PDB entry 6KLH | electron microscopy, 3.70 A resolution | chains A and C of the 4 polymer chains in the assembly

== Chain A (and C) ==
Molecule: RNA-directed RNA polymerase L
Organism: Machupo virus
Notes: EC 2.7.7.48, 3.1.-.-; chain C of this document is another copy of the same molecule, construct and numbering; everything in this record applies to it too
UniProt: Q6IVU0 (Q6IVU0_MACHU); residue numbers follow UniProt; this construct covers 1-2209
Chain sequence (2209 residues; row label = number of the first residue in the row):
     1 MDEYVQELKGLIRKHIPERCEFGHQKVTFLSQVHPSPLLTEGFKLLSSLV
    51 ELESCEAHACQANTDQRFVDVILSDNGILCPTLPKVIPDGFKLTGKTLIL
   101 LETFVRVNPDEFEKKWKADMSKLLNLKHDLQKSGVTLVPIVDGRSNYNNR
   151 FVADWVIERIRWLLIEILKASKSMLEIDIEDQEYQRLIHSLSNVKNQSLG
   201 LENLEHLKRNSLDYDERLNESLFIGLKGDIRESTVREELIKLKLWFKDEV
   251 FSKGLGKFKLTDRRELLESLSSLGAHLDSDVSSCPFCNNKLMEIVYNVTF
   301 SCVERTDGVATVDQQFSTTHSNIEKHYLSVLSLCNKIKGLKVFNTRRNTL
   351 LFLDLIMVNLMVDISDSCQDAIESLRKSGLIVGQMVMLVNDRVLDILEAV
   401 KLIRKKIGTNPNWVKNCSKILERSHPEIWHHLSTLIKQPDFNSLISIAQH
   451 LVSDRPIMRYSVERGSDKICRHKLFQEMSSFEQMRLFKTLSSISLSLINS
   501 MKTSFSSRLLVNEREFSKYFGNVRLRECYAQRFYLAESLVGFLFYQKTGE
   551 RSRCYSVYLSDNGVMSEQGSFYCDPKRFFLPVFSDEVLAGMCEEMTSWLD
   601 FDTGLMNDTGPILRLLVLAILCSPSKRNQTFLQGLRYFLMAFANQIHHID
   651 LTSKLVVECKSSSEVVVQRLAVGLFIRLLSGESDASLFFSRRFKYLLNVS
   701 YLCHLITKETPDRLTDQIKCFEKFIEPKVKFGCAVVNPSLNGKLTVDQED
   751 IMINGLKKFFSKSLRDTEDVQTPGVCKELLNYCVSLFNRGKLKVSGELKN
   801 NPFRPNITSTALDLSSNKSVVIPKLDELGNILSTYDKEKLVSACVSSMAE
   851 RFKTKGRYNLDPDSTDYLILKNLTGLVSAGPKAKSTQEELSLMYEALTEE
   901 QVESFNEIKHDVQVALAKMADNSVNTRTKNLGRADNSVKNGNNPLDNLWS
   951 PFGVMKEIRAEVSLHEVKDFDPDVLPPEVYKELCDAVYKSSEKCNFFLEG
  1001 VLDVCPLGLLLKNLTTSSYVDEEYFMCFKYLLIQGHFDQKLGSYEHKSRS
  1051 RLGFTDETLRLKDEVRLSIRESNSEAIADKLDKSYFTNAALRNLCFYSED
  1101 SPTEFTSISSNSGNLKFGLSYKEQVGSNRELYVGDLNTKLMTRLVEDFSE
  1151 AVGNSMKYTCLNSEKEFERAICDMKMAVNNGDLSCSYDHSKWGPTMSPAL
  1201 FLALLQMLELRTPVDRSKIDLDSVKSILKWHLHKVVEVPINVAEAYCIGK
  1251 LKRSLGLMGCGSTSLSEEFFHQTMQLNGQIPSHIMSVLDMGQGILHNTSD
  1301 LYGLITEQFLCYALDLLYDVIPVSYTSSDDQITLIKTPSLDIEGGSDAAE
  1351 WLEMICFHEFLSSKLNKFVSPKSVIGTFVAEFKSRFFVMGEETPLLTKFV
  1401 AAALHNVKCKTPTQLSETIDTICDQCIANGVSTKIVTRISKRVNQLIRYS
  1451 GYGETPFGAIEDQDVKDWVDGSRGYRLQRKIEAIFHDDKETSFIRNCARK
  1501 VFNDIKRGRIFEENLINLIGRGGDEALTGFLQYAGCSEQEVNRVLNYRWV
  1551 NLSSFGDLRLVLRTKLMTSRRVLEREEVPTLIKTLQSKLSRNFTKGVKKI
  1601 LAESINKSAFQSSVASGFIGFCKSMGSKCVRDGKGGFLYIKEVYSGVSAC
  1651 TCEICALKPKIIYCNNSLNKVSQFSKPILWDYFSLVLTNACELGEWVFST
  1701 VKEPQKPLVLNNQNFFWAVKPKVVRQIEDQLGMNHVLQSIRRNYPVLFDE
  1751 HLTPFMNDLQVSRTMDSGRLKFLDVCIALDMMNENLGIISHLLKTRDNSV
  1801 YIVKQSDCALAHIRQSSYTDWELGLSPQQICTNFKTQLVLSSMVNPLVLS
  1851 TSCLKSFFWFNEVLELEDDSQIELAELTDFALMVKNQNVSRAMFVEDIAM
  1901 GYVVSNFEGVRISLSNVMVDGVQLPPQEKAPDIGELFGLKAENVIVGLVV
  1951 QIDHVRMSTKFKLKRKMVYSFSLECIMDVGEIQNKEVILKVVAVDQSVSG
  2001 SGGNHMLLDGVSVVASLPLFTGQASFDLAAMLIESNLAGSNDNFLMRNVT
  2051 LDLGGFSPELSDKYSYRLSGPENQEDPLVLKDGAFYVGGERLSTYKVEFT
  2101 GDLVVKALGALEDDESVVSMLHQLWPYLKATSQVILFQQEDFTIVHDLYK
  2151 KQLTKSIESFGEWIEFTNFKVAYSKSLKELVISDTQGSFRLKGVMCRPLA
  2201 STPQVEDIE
Disordered / not traced: 1, 174-179, 196-200, 306-320, 462-467, 514-519, 805-821, 854-858, 875-896, 922-961, 1040-1085, 1250-1261, 1340-1346, 1569-1577, 1592-1610, 1634-1635, 1706-1710, 1916-1952, 2043-2056, 2159-2209
Disulfide bonds: Cys55-Cys60, Cys1691-Cys1776
Metal / ion sites: Zn2+: Cys284, Cys287, Cys470, His472; Mn2+: Asp1188, Glu1381

== Chain A / chain C interface ==
Pairs across the interface (55):
  Asn1503(A) - Phe1858(C)
  Lys1506(A) - Ile1510(C)
  Arg1509(A) - Phe1860(C)
  Arg1509(A) - Leu1864(C)
  Ile1510(A) - Lys1506(C)
  Ile1510(A) - Arg1769(C)
  Ile1510(A) - Lys1771(C)
  Phe1511(A) - Arg1769(C)  hydrogen bond (backbone-side chain)
  Glu1512(A) - Arg1769(C)  hydrogen bond (backbone-side chain)
  Glu1513(A) - Met1765(C)
  Asn1517(A) - Thr1764(C)
  Asn1517(A) - Met1765(C)  hydrogen bond (side chain-backbone)
  Gln1532(A) - Lys1855(C)
  Gln1532(A) - Lys1885(C)
  Gln1532(A) - Gln1887(C)  hydrogen bond
  Ala1534(A) - Lys1855(C)
  Gly1535(A) - Thr1851(C)
  Gly1535(A) - Lys1855(C)
  Cys1536(A) - Thr1851(C)  hydrogen bond (backbone-side chain)
  Glu1540(A) - Ser1852(C)
  Lys1702(A) - Glu2112(C)  hydrogen bond (side chain-backbone)
  Arg1741(A) - Arg1742(C)
  Arg1741(A) - Pro1745(C)
  Arg1742(A) - Arg1741(C)  hydrogen bond (backbone-side chain)
  Pro1745(A) - Arg1741(C)
  Met1765(A) - Glu1513(C)
  Met1765(A) - Asn1517(C)  hydrogen bond (backbone-side chain)
  Arg1769(A) - Ile1510(C)
  Arg1769(A) - Phe1511(C)  hydrogen bond (side chain-backbone)
  Arg1769(A) - Glu1512(C)  hydrogen bond (side chain-backbone)
  Lys1771(A) - Ile1510(C)
  Asp1820(A) - Phe1858(C)
  Trp1821(A) - Gln1837(C)
  Trp1821(A) - Ala2107(C)  hydrophobic
  Leu1823(A) - Asn1833(C)
  Leu1823(A) - Trp1859(C)  hydrophobic
  Gly1824(A) - Trp1859(C)
  Asn1833(A) - Leu1823(C)
  Gln1837(A) - Trp1821(C)
  Thr1851(A) - Gly1535(C)
  Thr1851(A) - Cys1536(C)  hydrogen bond (side chain-backbone)
  Ser1852(A) - Cys1536(C)
  Lys1855(A) - Gln1532(C)
  Lys1855(A) - Ala1534(C)
  Lys1855(A) - Gly1535(C)
  Phe1858(A) - Asn1503(C)
  Phe1858(A) - Asp1820(C)
  Trp1859(A) - Leu1823(C)  hydrophobic
  Trp1859(A) - Gly1824(C)
  Phe1860(A) - Arg1509(C)
  Leu1864(A) - Arg1509(C)
  Lys1885(A) - Gln1532(C)
  Gln1887(A) - Gln1532(C)  hydrogen bond
  Ala2107(A) - Trp1821(C)  hydrophobic
  Glu2112(A) - Lys1702(C)  hydrogen bond (backbone-side chain)
Interface residues without a listed pair, chain A (49 interface residues in all): Ile16, Phe1493, Asn1496, Lys1500, Arg1507, Asn1514, Tyr1533, Thr1764, Gly1768, Thr1819, Ser1856, Asn1861
Interface residues without a listed pair, chain C (50 interface residues in all): Ile16, Phe1493, Asn1496, Lys1500, Arg1507, Asn1514, Tyr1533, Ser1537, Glu1540, Gly1768, Thr1819, Ser1856, Asn1861

== Summary ==
49 residues of chain A face 50 of chain C across their interface, with 13 hydrogen bonds. Polar contacts
include Phe1511(A)-Arg1769(C), Glu1512(A)-Arg1769(C) and Asn1517(A)-Met1765(C). The Zn2+ site is built by
Cys284(A), Cys287(A), Cys470(A) and His472(A). The Mn2+ site is built by Asp1188(A) and Glu1381(A).
Chain A and chain C are both RNA-directed RNA polymerase L (Machupo virus); the structure, Dimeric structure
of Machupo virus polymerase bound to vRNA promoter, was determined by electron microscopy together with 6KLC,
6KLD and 6KLE from the same study.
